PDB entry 7CO7 | X-ray diffraction, 2.60 A resolution | chains C and D

# Chain C
Molecule: decapeptide SVRDELRWVF
Sequence (10 residues; row label = number of the first residue in the row):
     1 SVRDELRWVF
Unresolved in the structure: 1-3

# Chain D
Molecule: AlgW protein
Source organism: Pseudomonas aeruginosa (strain ATCC 15692 / DSM 22644 / CIP 104116 / JCM 14847 / LMG 12228 / 1C / PRS 101 / PAO1)
UniProt: Q9HVX1 (Q9HVX1_PSEAE); numbering as in UniProt (aligned over 53-381)
Sequence (329 residues; each row starts with the number of its first residue):
    53 VSYANAVSRA APAVANLYTT KMVSKPSHPL FDDPMFRRFF GDNLPQQKRM ESSLGSAVIM
   113 SAEGYLLTNN HVTAGADQII VALRDGRETI AQLVGSDPET DLAVLKIDLK NLPAMTLGRS
   173 DGIRTGDVCL AIGNPFGVGQ TVTMGIISAT GRNQLGLNTY EDFIQTDAAI NPGNAGGALV
   233 DAAGNLIGIN TAIFSKSGGS QGIGFAIPTK LALEVMQSII EHGQVIRGWL GVEVKALTPE
   293 LAESLGLGET AGIVVAGVYR DGPAARGGLL PGDVILTIDK QEASDGRRSM NQVARTRPGQ
   353 KISIVVLRNG QKVNLTAEVG LRPPPAPAP
Sequence notes: engineered mutation A227 (Ser in Q9HVX1)
Ligand contacts: 3-cyclohexyl-1-propylsulfonic acid (CXS): Y212, E213, D214, L263, E266, V267, V277, I278, R279, N343, A346, R347
From the paper describing this entry:
  - contacts within the chain: T71-V124, T72-D129 (backbone contact), T72-Q130 (backbone contact)
  - binding site for decapeptide SVRDELRWVF (chain C): E285, K287
  - catalytic residues: H123, D153 (proposed by the authors, not directly observed)
  - mutagenesis - D149A, E151A, Y212A, E266A, R279A, W281A, L282A, V284A, R347A: decreased catalytic activity on peptide activator
  - mutagenesis - E285A, K287A: decreased catalytic activity on decapeptide
  - mutagenesis - M342A: abolished catalytic activity on peptide
  - mutagenesis - R374A: decreased catalytic activity on peptide
  - mutagenesis - T72A (4- to 8-fold), E103A/S104A/S105A: increased catalytic activity
  - mutagenesis - L106A: abolished catalytic activity
  - mutagenesis - L282A, V284A: decreased binding to decapeptide SVRDELRWVF (chain C)
  - mutagenesis - E285A, K287A: decreased binding to decapeptide

# Interface between chain C and chain D
Contacting residue pairs - 23 pairs, chain C then chain D:
  E5(C) - K287(D)
  L6(C) - K287(D)
  R7(C) - E285(D)  salt bridge
  R7(C) - V286(D)
  R7(C) - A308(D)
  W8(C) - V284(D)
  W8(C) - E285(D)
  W8(C) - V286(D)  hydrogen bond (backbone-backbone)
  W8(C) - G338(D)
  W8(C) - R339(D)
  V9(C) - W281(D)  hydrophobic
  V9(C) - V284(D)
  V9(C) - E285(D)
  V9(C) - M342(D)
  V9(C) - R374(D)  hydrogen bond (backbone-side chain)
  F10(C) - W281(D)
  F10(C) - L282(D)  hydrogen bond (backbone-backbone)
  F10(C) - G283(D)  hydrogen bond (backbone-backbone)
  F10(C) - V284(D)  hydrogen bond (backbone-backbone)
  F10(C) - V286(D)  hydrophobic
  F10(C) - I305(D)  hydrophobic
  F10(C) - M342(D)  hydrophobic
  F10(C) - V345(D)  hydrophobic
Interface residues without a listed pair, chain D (17 interface residues in all): A288, G309, S341

# Overview
6 residues of chain C face 17 of chain D across their interface; the contacts include 5 hydrogen bonds and 1
salt bridge. Among the polar pairs are R7(C)-E285(D), V9(C)-R374(D) and W8(C)-V286(D). The paper reports
catalytic residues H123(D) and D153(D); D149A, E151A and Y212A of chain D, among others, reduce catalytic
activity on peptide activator; 16 substitutions were tested in all.
Here chain C is decapeptide SVRDELRWVF and chain D is AlgW protein (Pseudomonas aeruginosa (strain ATCC 15692
/ DSM 22644 / CIP 104116 / JCM 14847 / LMG 12228 / 1C / PRS 101 / PAO1)). Entry 7CO7 (HtrA-type protease
AlgWS227A with decapeptide) was determined by X-ray diffraction together with 7CO2, 7CO3 and 7CO5 from the
same study.
